PDB entry 4M7D | X-ray diffraction, 2.60 A resolution | chains D and E of the 8 polymer chains in the assembly

Chain D:
Name: U6 snRNA-associated Sm-like protein LSm6
From: Saccharomyces cerevisiae
UniProt: Q06406 (LSM6_YEAST); numbering as in UniProt (aligned over 1-86)
Amino-acid sequence (86 residues; each row starts with the number of its first residue):
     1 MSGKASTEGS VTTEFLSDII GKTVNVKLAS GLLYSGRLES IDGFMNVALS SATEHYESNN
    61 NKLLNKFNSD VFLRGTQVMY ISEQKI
Not modelled in the structure: 1-10, 85-86
Curated features (UniProtKB/Swiss-Prot):
  - mutagenesis: Arg-74 (R74A: Reduces affinity for poly-U RNA ends)

Chain E:
Name: U6 snRNA-associated Sm-like protein LSm5
From: Saccharomyces cerevisiae
UniProt: P40089 (LSM5_YEAST); numbering as in UniProt (aligned over 1-93)
Amino-acid sequence (93 residues; row label = number of the first residue in the row):
     1 MSLPEILPLE VIDKTINQKV LIVLQSNREF EGTLVGFDDF VNVILEDAVE WLIDPEDESR
    61 NEKVMQHHGR MLLSGNNIAI LVPGGKKTPT EAL
Not modelled in the structure: 1-3, 55-59, 86-93
Curated features (UniProtKB/Swiss-Prot):
  - mutagenesis: Ser-74 (S74A: Slightly increases affinity for poly-U RNA ends)

Chain D / chain E interface:
Contacting residue pairs - 35 pairs, chain D then chain E:
  Thr-12(D) / Asp-38(E)  hydrogen bond
  Thr-12(D) / Leu-72(E)
  Phe-15(D) / Ile-44(E)  hydrophobic
  Phe-15(D) / Arg-70(E)
  Phe-15(D) / Leu-72(E)  hydrophobic
  Leu-16(D) / Leu-72(E)  hydrophobic
  Asp-18(D) / Arg-70(E)  salt bridge
  Lys-27(D) / Glu-50(E)  salt bridge
  Lys-27(D) / Val-64(E)
  Met-45(D) / Asn-42(E)
  Met-45(D) / Leu-72(E)  hydrophobic
  Met-45(D) / Ser-74(E)
  Glu-57(D) / Arg-28(E)  salt bridge
  Glu-57(D) / Val-64(E)
  Asn-59(D) / Met-65(E)
  Val-78(D) / Ser-74(E)
  Met-79(D) / Leu-24(E)  hydrophobic
  Met-79(D) / Arg-28(E)
  Met-79(D) / Phe-30(E)  hydrophobic
  Met-79(D) / Leu-73(E)
  Met-79(D) / Ser-74(E)  hydrogen bond (backbone-backbone)
  Tyr-80(D) / Phe-30(E)  hydrophobic
  Tyr-80(D) / Glu-50(E)  hydrogen bond
  Tyr-80(D) / His-67(E)
  Tyr-80(D) / Met-71(E)  hydrophobic
  Tyr-80(D) / Leu-72(E)
  Ile-81(D) / Met-71(E)
  Ile-81(D) / Leu-72(E)  hydrogen bond (backbone-backbone)
  Ser-82(D) / His-67(E)  hydrogen bond
  Ser-82(D) / Arg-70(E)
  Ser-82(D) / Met-71(E)
  Glu-83(D) / His-68(E)
  Glu-83(D) / Gly-69(E)
  Glu-83(D) / Arg-70(E)  salt bridge
  Gln-84(D) / His-68(E)
Other interface residues (no listed pair), chain D (17 interface residues in all): Val-11, Ser-58
Other interface residues (no listed pair), chain E (21 interface residues in all): Gly-36, Phe-37, Leu-52, Asn-77

Summary:
The interface between chain D and chain E involves 17 residues on one side and 21 on the other, with 5
hydrogen bonds and 4 salt bridges. Polar contacts include Asp-18(D)/Arg-70(E), Lys-27(D)/Glu-50(E) and
Glu-57(D)/Arg-28(E).
Here chain D is U6 snRNA-associated Sm-like protein LSm6 and chain E is U6 snRNA-associated Sm-like protein
LSm5, both from Saccharomyces cerevisiae. Entry 4M7D (Crystal structure of Lsm2-8 complex bound to the RNA
fragment CGUUU) was determined by X-ray diffraction, deposited together with 4M77, 4M78, 4M7A and 4M75.
